3R7D - chains A and B of the 3 polymer chains in the assembly; structure by X-ray diffraction, 2.20 A resolution.

# Chain A (and B)
Name: Aspartate carbamoyltransferase
Organism: Bacillus subtilis
Notes: EC 2.1.3.2; chain B of this document is another copy of the same molecule, construct and numbering; everything in this record applies to it too
Reference sequence: P05654 (PYRB_BACSU); numbering as in UniProt (aligned over 1-304)
Amino-acid sequence (304 residues; each row starts with the number of its first residue):
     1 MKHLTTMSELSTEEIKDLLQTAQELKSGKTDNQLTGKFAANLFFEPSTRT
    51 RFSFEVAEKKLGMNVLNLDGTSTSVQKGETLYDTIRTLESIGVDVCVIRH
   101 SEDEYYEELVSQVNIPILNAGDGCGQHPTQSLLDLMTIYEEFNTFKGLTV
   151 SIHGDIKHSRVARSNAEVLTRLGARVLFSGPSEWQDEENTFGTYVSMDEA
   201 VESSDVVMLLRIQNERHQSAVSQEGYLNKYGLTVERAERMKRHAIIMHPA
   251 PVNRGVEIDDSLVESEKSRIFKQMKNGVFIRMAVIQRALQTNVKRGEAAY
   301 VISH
Disordered / not traced: 292-304
Swiss-Prot annotation at these positions:
  - binding site (carbamoyl phosphate): R49, T50, R99, H127, Q130, A250, P251
  - binding site (L-aspartate): K77, R160, R211
  - modified residue: S303 (Phosphoserine)
From the paper describing this entry:
  - catalytic residues: K77 (proposed by the authors, not directly observed)
  - catalytic residues: R99 (from molecular simulation)

# Chain A / chain B interface
Pairs across the interface (37):
  P46(A) with T73(B)
  S47(A) with T73(B)
  T48(A) with S72(B); T73(B), hydrogen bond (backbone-side chain)
  R49(A) with S74(B), hydrogen bond; E79(B), salt bridge; T87(B), hydrogen bond
  R51(A) with N67(B), hydrogen bond (side chain-backbone)
  F52(A) with L66(B), hydrophobic; N67(B); L68(B), hydrophobic; L88(B), hydrophobic; I91(B), hydrophobic
  E55(A) with V65(B); L66(B)
  V56(A) with F38(B); L66(B), hydrophobic; I91(B)
  K59(A) with F38(B); N64(B); V65(B), hydrogen bond (side chain-backbone)
  K60(A) with F38(B)
  R211(A) with K77(B), hydrogen bond (side chain-backbone)
  P251(A) with K77(B); E79(B)
  R254(A) with D83(B), salt bridge
  E264(A) with Y82(B), hydrogen bond; R86(B), salt bridge
  F271(A) with D83(B); R86(B); T87(B); S90(B), hydrogen bond (backbone-side chain)
  M274(A) with T87(B), hydrogen bond; S90(B); I91(B)
  K275(A) with S90(B)
  V278(A) with I91(B), hydrophobic
Interface residues without a listed pair, chain A (19 interface residues in all): S53
Interface residues without a listed pair, chain B (19 interface residues in all): L42

# In short
Chain A and chain B each contribute 19 residues to their interface, with 9 hydrogen bonds and 3 salt bridges.
Polar pairs include R49(A)-E79(B), R254(A)-D83(B) and E264(A)-R86(B). Curated annotation (UniProt) lists 7
carbamoyl phosphate-binding residues and 3 L-aspartate-binding residues on chain A. From the paper: catalytic
residues K77(A) and R99(A).
Both chains are Aspartate carbamoyltransferase (Bacillus subtilis). Entry 3R7D (Crystal Structure of
Unliganded Aspartate Transcarbamoylase from Bacillus subtilis) was determined by X-ray diffraction, deposited
together with 3R7F and 3R7L.
